3P62 - chain A; structure by X-ray diffraction, 1.40 A resolution.

[Chain A]
Name: Pentaerythritol tetranitrate reductase
From: Enterobacter cloacae
Notes: EC 1.6.99.1
UniProtKB: P71278 (P71278_ENTCL); residues 0-364 here correspond to UniProt positions 1-365 (UniProt number = residue number + 1)
Amino-acid sequence (373 residues; row label = number of the first residue in the row; numbering starts at 0):
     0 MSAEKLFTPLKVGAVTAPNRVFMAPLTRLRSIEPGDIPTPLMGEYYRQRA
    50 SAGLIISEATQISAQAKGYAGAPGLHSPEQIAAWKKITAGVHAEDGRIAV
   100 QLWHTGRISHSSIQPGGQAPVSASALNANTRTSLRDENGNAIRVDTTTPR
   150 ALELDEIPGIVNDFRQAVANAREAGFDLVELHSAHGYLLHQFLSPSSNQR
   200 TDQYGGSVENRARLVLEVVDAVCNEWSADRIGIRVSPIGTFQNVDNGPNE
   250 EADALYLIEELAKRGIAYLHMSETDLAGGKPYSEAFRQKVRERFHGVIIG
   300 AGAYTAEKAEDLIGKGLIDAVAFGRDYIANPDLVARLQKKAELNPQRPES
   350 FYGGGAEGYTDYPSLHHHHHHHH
Disordered / not traced: 0-2, 367-372
Construct notes: expression tag (365-372)
Small-molecule neighbours: FMN (flavin mononucleotide): Ala23, Pro24, Leu25, Thr26, Glu57, Ala58, Gln100, His181, His184, Arg233, Ser271, Leu275, Ala300, Gly301, Ala302, Ala321, Phe322, Gly323, Arg324, Ile327, Phe350, Tyr351

[Summary]
Chain A binds flavin mononucleotide.
Chain A is Pentaerythritol tetranitrate reductase (Enterobacter cloacae); the structure, Wild-type
pentaerythritol tetranitrate reductase containing a C-terminal 8-histidine tag, was determined by X-ray
diffraction (same publication as 3P67).
